2BZG - chain A; structure by X-ray diffraction, 1.58 A resolution.

== Chain A ==
Name: Thiopurine S-methyltransferase
From: Homo sapiens
Notes: EC 2.1.1.67
UniProt: P51580 (TPMT_HUMAN); residues 16-245 here = UniProt positions 16-245
Chain sequence (232 residues; numbered 14 to 245; the number before each row is that of its first residue):
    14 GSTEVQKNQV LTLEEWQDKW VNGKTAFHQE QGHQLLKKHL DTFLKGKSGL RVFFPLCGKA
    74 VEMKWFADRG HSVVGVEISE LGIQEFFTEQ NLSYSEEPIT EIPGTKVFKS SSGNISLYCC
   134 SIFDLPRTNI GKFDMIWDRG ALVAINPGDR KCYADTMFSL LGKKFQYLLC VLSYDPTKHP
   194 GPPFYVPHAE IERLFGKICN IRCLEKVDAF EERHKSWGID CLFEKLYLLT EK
Unresolved in the structure: 14-16
Modified positions: Mse76 (selenomethionine; parent Met); Mse148 (selenomethionine; parent Met); Mse170 (selenomethionine; parent Met)
Small-molecule neighbours:
  - B3P (2-[3-(2-hydroxy-1,1-dihydroxymethyl-ethylamino)-propylamino]-2-hydroxymethyl-propane-1,3-diol): Arg64, Glu110, Pro111, Ile112, Thr113, Glu114, Val120, Tyr131, Thr141, Asn142, Ile143, Gly144
  - S-adenosylhomocysteine (SAH): Leu26, Trp29, Trp33, Phe40, His41, Pro68, Leu69, Cys70, Gly71, Ala73, Val89, Glu90, Ile91, Ser92, Cys133, Ser134, Ile135, Phe136, Arg152, Gly153, Ala157
UniProt features mapped onto this chain:
  - binding site (S-adenosyl-L-methionine): Trp29 to Phe40, Leu69, Glu90, Ser134, Ile135, Arg152
  - binding site (substrate): Phe40
  - modified residue: Lys58 (N6-acetyllysine)
  - natural variant: Leu49 (L49S: Allele TPMT*5), Ala80 (A80P: Allele TPMT*2), Ala154 (A154T: Allele TPMT*3A and allele TPMT*3B), Tyr180 (Y180F: Allele TPMT*6), Arg215 (R215H: Allele TPMT*8), His227 (H227Q: Allele TPMT*7), Tyr240 (Y240C: Allele TPMT*3B and allele TPMT*3C)
  - mutagenesis: Arg152 (R152E: Decreases affinity for 6-mercaptopurine. Slightly decreases catalytic activity)

== Overview ==
Bound to chain A: S-adenosylhomocysteine and compound B3P. Curated annotation (UniProt) lists 17
S-adenosyl-L-methionine-binding residues, substrate-binding residue Phe40 and one mutagenesis site.
Chain A is Thiopurine S-methyltransferase (Homo sapiens); the structure, Crystal structure of thiopurine
S-methyltransferase, was determined by X-ray diffraction (same publication as 2H11).
